Entry 4MNG (X-ray diffraction, 3.01 A resolution); this record covers chains A and E of the 3 polymer chains in the assembly.

# Chain A
Molecule: Cd1d1 protein
From: Mus musculus
Notes: fragment: CD1d; engineered mutation(s): human CD1d alpha3 domain replaced with mouse CD1d alpha3 domain
Reference sequence: chimeric construct of P15813, Q7TMK5: residues 3-183 from P15813 (CD1D_HUMAN) positions 21-201 (UniProt number = residue number + 18); residues 184-277 from Q7TMK5 positions 73-166 (UniProt number = residue number - 111)
Amino-acid sequence (281 residues; row label = number of the first residue in the row; numbering starts at 0):
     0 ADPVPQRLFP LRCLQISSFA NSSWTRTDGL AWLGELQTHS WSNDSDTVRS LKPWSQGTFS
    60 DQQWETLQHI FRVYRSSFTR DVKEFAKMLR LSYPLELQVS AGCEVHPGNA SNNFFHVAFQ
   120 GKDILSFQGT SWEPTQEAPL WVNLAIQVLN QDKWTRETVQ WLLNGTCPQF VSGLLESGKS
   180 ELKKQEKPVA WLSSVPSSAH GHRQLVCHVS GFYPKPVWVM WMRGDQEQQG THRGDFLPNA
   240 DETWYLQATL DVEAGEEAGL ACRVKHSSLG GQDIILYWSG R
Unresolved in the structure: 0-5, 279-280
Construct notes: expression tag (0-2, 278-280)
Swiss-Prot annotation at these positions:
  - binding site (a D-galactosylceramide): Asp80, Asp151 to Thr154
  - glycosylation (N-linked (GlcNAc...) asparagine): Asn20, Asn42, Asn108, Asn163
Disulfides: Cys102-Cys166, Cys206-Cys261
Covalently attached groups: N-acetylglucosamine (NAG) linked to Asn20, Asn42, Asn163
Small-molecule neighbours: cis-tetracosenoyl sulfatide (CIS; (15Z)-N-((1S,2R,3E)-2-hydroxy-1-{[(3-O-sulfo-beta-D-galactopyranosyl)oxy]methyl}heptadec-3-enyl)tetracos-15-enamide): Cys12, Leu13, Gln14, Leu29, Ala30, His38, Trp40, Val47, Trp63, Ile69, Phe70, Val72, Tyr73, Ser76, Phe77, Arg79, Asp80, Val81, Phe84, Leu90, Leu94, Leu96, Ala100, Phe114, Val116, Phe118, Ile123, Leu124, Trp131, Trp140, Ala144, Leu148, Asp151, Trp153, Thr154, Thr157, Val158, Leu161, Thr165, Cys166, Phe169

# Chain E
Molecule: TRA@ protein, TRA@ protein, Ti antigen CD3-associated protein gamma chain V-J-C region
From: Homo sapiens
Notes: fragment: Single chain of delta and gamma variable domains; engineered mutation(s): end of gamma sequence TLVV swapped with KLII
Reference sequence: Q6PJ56 (Q6PJ56_HUMAN); aligned to UniProt positions 21-139 over residues 1-119 (the alignment contains insertions or deletions, so no single offset holds)
Amino-acid sequence (262 residues; row label = number of the first residue in the row):
     1 AQKVTQAQSS VSMPVRKAVT LNCLYETSWW SYYIFWYKQL PSKEMIFLIR QGSDEQNAKS
    61 GRYSVNFKKA AKSVALTISA LQLEDSAKYF CALGEPSYWG FPRTTRVIFG KGTRVTVEPG
   121 GGGSGGGGSG GGGSGGGGSS SNLEGRTKSV IRQTGSSAEI TCDLAEGSTG YIHWYLHQEG
   181 KAPQRLLYYD SYTSSVVLES GISPGKYDTY GSTRKNLRMI LRNLIENDSG VYYCATWDEK
   241 YYKKLFGSGT KLIITDAASG AD
Unresolved in the structure: 1, 120-146, 257-262
Construct notes: conflict Ser97 (Phe120 in Q6PJ56), Tyr98 (Arg121 in Q6PJ56), Trp99 (Gly122 in Q6PJ56), Gly100 (Asn123 in Q6PJ56), Pro102 (His125 in Q6PJ56), Arg103 (Tyr126 in Q6PJ56), Thr105 (Asp128 in Q6PJ56), Arg106 (Lys129 in Q6PJ56), Val107 (Leu130 in Q6PJ56)
Disulfides: Cys23-Cys91, Cys162-Cys234
Small-molecule neighbours: cis-tetracosenoyl sulfatide (CIS; (15Z)-N-((1S,2R,3E)-2-hydroxy-1-{[(3-O-sulfo-beta-D-galactopyranosyl)oxy]methyl}heptadec-3-enyl)tetracos-15-enamide): Trp99, Gly100, Phe101, Pro102, Arg103
What the authors report for this chain:
  - binding site for cis-tetracosenoyl sulfatide: Phe101, Arg103
  - conformationally variable residues (side-chain flip): Asp54, Arg103

# Interface between chain A and chain E
Contacting residue pairs - 27 pairs, chain A then chain E:
  Thr65(A) - Tyr98(E)
  His68(A) - Tyr98(E)
  Ile69(A) - Trp30(E)  hydrophobic
  Val72(A) - Tyr98(E)
  Val72(A) - Trp99(E)  hydrophobic
  Ser76(A) - Trp99(E)
  Arg79(A) - Trp99(E)
  Lys152(A) - Ser31(E)
  Lys152(A) - Tyr32(E)
  Lys152(A) - Tyr33(E)
  Lys152(A) - Gly52(E)
  Lys152(A) - Ser53(E)  hydrogen bond
  Lys152(A) - Asp54(E)  salt bridge
  Lys152(A) - Phe101(E)
  Trp153(A) - Trp29(E)  hydrophobic
  Trp153(A) - Trp30(E)  hydrophobic
  Trp153(A) - Pro96(E)  hydrophobic
  Trp153(A) - Ser97(E)
  Trp153(A) - Tyr98(E)  hydrogen bond (side chain-backbone)
  Trp153(A) - Gly100(E)
  Arg155(A) - Asp54(E)  salt bridge
  Glu156(A) - Trp30(E)
  Glu156(A) - Ser31(E)  hydrogen bond
  Glu156(A) - Ser53(E)  hydrogen bond
  Glu156(A) - Asp54(E)
  Thr157(A) - Trp30(E)  hydrogen bond
  Trp160(A) - Trp30(E)
Other interface residues (no listed pair), chain A (13 interface residues in all): Ser75
Other interface residues (no listed pair), chain E (15 interface residues in all): Lys69
Interface features reported in the paper:
  - specific contacts: Lys152(A)-Asp54(E) (salt bridge), Trp153(A)-Tyr98(E) (hydrogen bond), Arg155(A)-Asp54(E) (salt bridge), Glu156(A)-Ser31(E) (hydrogen bond), Glu156(A)-Lys69(E), Thr157(A)-Trp30(E) (hydrogen bond), Trp160(A)-Trp30(E) (pi stacking), Ser53(E)-Glu156(A) (hydrogen bond), Ser53(E)-Lys152(A) (hydrogen bond)
  - interface residues, chain E: Tyr98(E), Trp99(E)

# In short
13 residues of chain A face 15 of chain E across their interface, with 5 hydrogen bonds and 2 salt bridges.
Among the polar pairs are Lys152(A)-Asp54(E), Arg155(A)-Asp54(E) and Lys152(A)-Ser53(E). The paper describes
salt bridges between Lys152(A) and Asp54(E) and Arg155(A) and Asp54(E); hydrogen bonds between Trp153(A) and
Tyr98(E), Glu156(A) and Ser31(E) and Thr157(A) and Trp30(E) among others; a contact between Glu156(A) and
Lys69(E). The paper reports a binding site for cis-tetracosenoyl sulfatide at Phe101(E) and Arg103(E);
interface residues Tyr98(E) and Trp99(E).
Chain A is Cd1d1 protein (Mus musculus) and chain E is TRA@ protein, TRA@ protein, Ti antigen CD3-associated
protein gamma chain V-J-C region (Homo sapiens); the structure, Structure of the DP10.7 TCR with
CD1d-sulfatide, was determined by X-ray diffraction together with 4MNH, 4MQ7 and 4NDM from the same study.
